Entry 7SCZ (electron microscopy, 3.50 A resolution); this record covers chains J and G of the 11 polymer chains in the assembly.

Chain J:
Molecule: 147-nt DNA strand
Sequence (147 nucleotides; numbered -73 to 73; the number before each row is that of its first residue; numbers below 1 keep their minus sign (DA-73 is residue -73)):
   -73 ATCGAGAATCCCGGTGCCGAGGCCGCTCAATTGGTCGTAGACAGCTCTAG
   -23 CACCGCTTAAACGCACGTACGCGCTGTCCCCCGCGTTTTAACCGCCAAGG
    27 GGATTACTCCCTAGTCTCCAGGCACGTGTCAGATATATACATCCGAT

Chain G:
Molecule: Histone H2A
Source organism: Homo sapiens
Reference sequence: Q08AJ9 (Q08AJ9_HUMAN); residues 0-129 here correspond to UniProt positions 1-130 (UniProt number = residue number + 1)
Chain sequence (133 residues; numbered -3 to 129; the number before each row is that of its first residue; numbers below 1 keep their minus sign (Gly-3 is residue -3)):
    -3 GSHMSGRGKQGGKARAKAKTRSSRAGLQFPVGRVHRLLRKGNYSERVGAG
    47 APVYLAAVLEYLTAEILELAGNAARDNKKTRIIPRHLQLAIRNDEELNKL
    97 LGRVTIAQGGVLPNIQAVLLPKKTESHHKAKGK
Disordered / not traced: -3 to 14, 119-129
Sequence notes: expression tag (-3 to -1)

How chain J and chain G interact:
Residue-residue contacts - 15 pairs, chain J then chain G:
  DT38(J) - Arg42(G)  sugar contact
  DT38(J) - Val43(G)  sugar contact
  DT38(J) - Gly44(G)  phosphate contact
  DT38(J) - Ala45(G)  hydrogen bond to the phosphate
  DA39(J) - His31(G)  salt bridge to the phosphate
  DA39(J) - Arg35(G)  phosphate contact
  DA39(J) - Arg42(G)  phosphate contact
  DA39(J) - Val43(G)  hydrogen bond to the phosphate
  DC49(J) - Arg29(G)  salt bridge to the phosphate
  DA57(J) - Thr76(G)  hydrogen bond to the phosphate
  DA57(J) - Arg77(G)  hydrogen bond to the sugar
  DG58(J) - Lys75(G)  phosphate contact
  DG58(J) - Thr76(G)  hydrogen bond to the phosphate
  DG58(J) - Arg77(G)  hydrogen bond to the phosphate
  DA59(J) - Lys75(G)  salt bridge to the phosphate
Interface residues without a listed pair, chain J (8 interface residues in all): DG47, DG48
Interface residues without a listed pair, chain G (13 interface residues in all): Thr16, Glu41, Lys74

Overview:
Chain J and chain G form an interface of 8 and 13 residues respectively; the contacts include 6 hydrogen bonds
and 3 salt bridges. Polar pairs include DA57(J)-Arg77(G), DT38(J)-Ala45(G) and DA39(J)-Val43(G).
Here chain J is a 147-nt DNA strand and chain G is Histone H2A (Homo sapiens). Entry 7SCZ (Nuc147 bound to
multiple BRCTs) was determined by electron microscopy, deposited together with 7SCY.
